PDB entry 7G8M | X-ray diffraction, 2.03 A resolution | chains A and B

[Chain A]
Molecule: Transforming protein RhoA
Organism: Homo sapiens
Notes: EC 3.6.5.2
UniProt: P61586 (RHOA_HUMAN); numbering as in UniProt (aligned over 1-184)
Sequence (185 residues; row label = number of the first residue in the row; numbering starts at 0):
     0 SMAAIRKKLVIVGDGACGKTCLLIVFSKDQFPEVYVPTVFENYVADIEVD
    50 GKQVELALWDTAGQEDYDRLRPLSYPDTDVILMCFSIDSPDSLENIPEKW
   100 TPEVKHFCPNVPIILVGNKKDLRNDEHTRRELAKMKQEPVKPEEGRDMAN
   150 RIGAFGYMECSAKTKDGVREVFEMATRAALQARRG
Unresolved in the structure: 0-2, 181-184
Construct notes: expression tag (0)
UniProt features mapped onto this chain:
  - region: Ala-61 to Asp-78 (Switch II region)
  - motif: Tyr-34 to Tyr-42 (Effector region)
  - binding site (GTP): Gly-12 to Thr-19, Phe-30 to Thr-37, Asp-59 to Gln-63, Asn-117 to Asp-120, Ser-160 to Lys-162
  - modified residue: Tyr-34 (Microbial infection: O-AMP-tyrosine), Thr-37 (Microbial infection: O-AMP-threonine), Asn-41 (Microbial infection: ADP-ribosylasparagine), Gln-63 (5-glutamyl serotonin)
  - glycosylation: Tyr-34 (Microbial infection: O-linked (GlcNAc) tyrosine), Thr-37 (Microbial infection: O-alpha-linked (GlcNAc) threonine)
  - cross-link: Lys-135 (Glycyl lysine isopeptide (Lys-Gly) (interchain with G-Cter in ubiquitin))
  - natural variant: Glu-47 (E47K: In EDFAOB), Pro-71 (P71S: In EDFAOB)
  - mutagenesis: Gly-14 (G14V: Increased Rho protein signal transduction. Constitutively active), Thr-19 (T19N: Decreased Rho protein signal transduction. Decreased substrate adhesion-dependent cell spreading. Decreased stress fibers assembly. Decreased cytoplasmic microtubule organization), Tyr-34 (Y34A: Abolishes interaction with DGKQ; Y34F: Abolishes AMPylation by Haemophilus IbpA), Thr-37 (T37A: Abolished monoglucosylation by C.difficile toxin TcdA. Abolished O-GlcNAcylation by C.novyi toxin TcdA), Gln-63 (Q63L: Causes constitutive activation), Lys-135 (K135R: Reduced FBXL19-mediated ubiquitination and subsequent degradation)
Ligand contacts: N-(1H-indol-7-yl)acetamide (Z0I): Lys-104, Asn-109, Val-110, Pro-111, Ile-112, Ile-151, Gly-152, Ala-153, Phe-154

[Chain B]
Molecule: Rho guanine nucleotide exchange factor 2
Organism: Homo sapiens
UniProt: Q92974 (ARHG2_HUMAN); residues 206-448 here = UniProt positions 206-448
Sequence (245 residues; numbered 204 to 448; the number before each row is that of its first residue):
   204 SMEMDEKDFAADSWSLAVDSSFLQQHKKEVMKQQDVIYELIQTELHHVRT
   254 LKIMTRLFRTGMLEELHLEPGVVQGLFPCVDELSDIHTRFLSQLLERRRQ
   304 ALCPGSTRNFVIHRLGDLLISQFSGPSAEQMCKTYSEFCSRHSKALKLYK
   354 ELYARDKRFQQFIRKVTRPAVLKRHGVQECILLVTQRITKYPLLISRILQ
   404 HSHGIEEERQDLTTALGLVKELLSNVDEGIYQLEKGARLQEIYNR
Unresolved in the structure: 439-448
Construct notes: expression tag (204-205)
UniProt features mapped onto this chain:
  - modified residue: Lys-353 (N6-acetyllysine)
  - mutagenesis: Tyr-394 (Y394A: Reduces phosphorylation level, normal microtubule localization and activity)

[Chain A / chain B interface]
Pairs across the interface (64):
  Arg-5(A) / Lys-376(B)  hydrogen bond (side chain-backbone)
  Arg-5(A) / Glu-382(B)  salt bridge
  Lys-7(A) / Leu-385(B)
  Val-33(A) / Ser-216(B)
  Val-33(A) / Ser-218(B)
  Val-33(A) / Leu-219(B)  hydrophobic
  Tyr-34(A) / Asp-215(B)
  Tyr-34(A) / Ser-216(B)
  Tyr-34(A) / Asp-238(B)
  Tyr-34(A) / Val-239(B)
  Tyr-34(A) / Glu-242(B)  hydrogen bond
  Tyr-34(A) / Arg-400(B)  hydrogen bond
  Val-35(A) / Arg-400(B)  hydrogen bond (backbone-side chain)
  Pro-36(A) / Glu-242(B)
  Pro-36(A) / Arg-400(B)
  Thr-37(A) / Val-239(B)
  Thr-37(A) / Glu-242(B)  hydrogen bond
  Thr-37(A) / Leu-396(B)
  Thr-37(A) / Leu-397(B)
  Thr-37(A) / Arg-400(B)  hydrogen bond
  Val-38(A) / Glu-242(B)  hydrogen bond (backbone-side chain)
  Val-38(A) / Lys-393(B)
  Phe-39(A) / Lys-393(B)  hydrogen bond (backbone-side chain)
  Glu-40(A) / Thr-246(B)
  Glu-40(A) / His-249(B)  salt bridge
  Asn-41(A) / Arg-377(B)  hydrogen bond (side chain-backbone)
  Asn-41(A) / Glu-382(B)
  Asn-41(A) / Leu-386(B)
  Tyr-42(A) / Arg-377(B)
  Val-43(A) / Lys-376(B)
  Val-43(A) / Arg-377(B)
  Asp-45(A) / Lys-376(B)  salt bridge
  Glu-54(A) / Lys-376(B)  salt bridge
  Trp-58(A) / Glu-382(B)
  Trp-58(A) / Leu-385(B)  hydrophobic
  Trp-58(A) / Leu-386(B)  hydrophobic
  Trp-58(A) / Gln-389(B)
  Asp-59(A) / Gln-389(B)  hydrogen bond (backbone-side chain)
  Ala-61(A) / Leu-396(B)
  Gly-62(A) / Thr-392(B)
  Gly-62(A) / Leu-396(B)
  Gln-63(A) / Gln-389(B)
  Gln-63(A) / Thr-392(B)
  Tyr-66(A) / Thr-392(B)
  Tyr-66(A) / Leu-426(B)
  Tyr-66(A) / Ser-427(B)
  Tyr-66(A) / Asp-430(B)
  Asp-67(A) / Asp-430(B)  hydrogen bond (backbone-side chain)
  Arg-68(A) / Asp-430(B)  salt bridge
  Arg-68(A) / Glu-431(B)
  Arg-68(A) / Ile-433(B)
  Leu-69(A) / Cys-342(B)  hydrophobic
  Leu-69(A) / Asp-430(B)  hydrogen bond (backbone-side chain)
  Leu-69(A) / Ile-433(B)  hydrophobic
  Leu-72(A) / Cys-342(B)
  Leu-72(A) / His-345(B)
  Leu-72(A) / Leu-385(B)
  Leu-72(A) / Thr-388(B)
  Leu-72(A) / Gln-435(B)
  Ser-73(A) / Leu-385(B)
  Ser-73(A) / Gln-389(B)  hydrogen bond
  Pro-75(A) / Leu-349(B)  hydrophobic
  Asp-76(A) / Lys-353(B)  salt bridge
  Asp-76(A) / Gln-381(B)  hydrogen bond
Also at the interface, not in a pair above, chain A (29 interface residues in all): Lys-27
Also at the interface, not in a pair above, chain B (36 interface residues in all): Ser-346, Ile-391, Lys-423, Val-429

[Overview]
29 residues of chain A and 36 residues of chain B are in contact, with 14 hydrogen bonds and 6 salt bridges.
Polar pairs include Arg-5(A)/Glu-382(B), Glu-40(A)/His-249(B) and Asp-45(A)/Lys-376(B). Ligands of chain A:
N-(1H-indol-7-yl)acetamide.
Chain A is Transforming protein RhoA and chain B is Rho guanine nucleotide exchange factor 2, both from Homo
sapiens; the structure, ARHGEF2 PanDDA analysis group deposition -- ARHGEF2 and RhoA in complex with
Z1255459547, was determined by X-ray diffraction.
